Entry 8QJ6 (X-ray diffraction, 1.55 A resolution); this record covers chain A.

Chain A:
Name: Lipoprotein cytochrome c
Organism: Geobacter sulfurreducens PCA
Reference sequence: Q74CB3 (Q74CB3_GEOSL); residues 4-65 here correspond to UniProt positions 261-322 (UniProt number = residue number + 257)
Amino-acid sequence (97 residues; row label = number of the first residue in the row; numbers below 1 keep their minus sign (Met-20 is residue -20)):
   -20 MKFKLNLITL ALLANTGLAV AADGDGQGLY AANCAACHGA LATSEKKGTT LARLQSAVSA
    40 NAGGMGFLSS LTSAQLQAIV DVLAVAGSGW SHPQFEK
Not modelled in the structure: -20 to 0, 65-76
Sequence notes: initiating methionine (-20); expression tag (-19 to 3, 66-76)
Glycans and other covalent adducts: heme c (HEC) linked to Cys13, Cys16
Ion coordination: heme c Fe: His17, Met44
Ligand contacts: heme c (HEC): Asn12, His17, Glu24, Lys25, Thr28, Arg32, Leu33, Ala36, Ala41, Gly42, Met44, Phe46, Leu47, Leu50, Ile58, Leu62
Reported in the primary citation:
  - heme c coordination: His17, Met44
  - contacts within the chain: His17-Glu24

In short:
Covalently linked heme c: at Cys13. His17 and Met44 form the heme c Fe site. From the paper: heme c
coordination by His17 and Met44; contacts within the chain involving His17 and Glu24.
Chain A is Lipoprotein cytochrome c (Geobacter sulfurreducens PCA); the structure, Crystal structure of
cytochrome domain 1 from PgcA, was determined by X-ray diffraction, deposited together with 8QJG and 8QK0.
